PDB entry 9MDL | electron microscopy, 4.19 A resolution (low resolution: residue-level contacts below are approximate; hydrogen-bond / salt-bridge calls are withheld) | chains B and C of the 3 polymer chains in the assembly

Chain B (and C):
Name: Adp-ribosyltransferase binding component
Source organism: Clostridioides difficile R20291
Notes: chain C of this document is another copy of the same molecule, construct and numbering; everything in this record applies to it too
UniProtKB: A0A9R0BM17 (A0A9R0BM17_CLODR); residue numbers follow UniProt; this construct covers 1-876
Amino-acid sequence (876 residues; row label = number of the first residue in the row):
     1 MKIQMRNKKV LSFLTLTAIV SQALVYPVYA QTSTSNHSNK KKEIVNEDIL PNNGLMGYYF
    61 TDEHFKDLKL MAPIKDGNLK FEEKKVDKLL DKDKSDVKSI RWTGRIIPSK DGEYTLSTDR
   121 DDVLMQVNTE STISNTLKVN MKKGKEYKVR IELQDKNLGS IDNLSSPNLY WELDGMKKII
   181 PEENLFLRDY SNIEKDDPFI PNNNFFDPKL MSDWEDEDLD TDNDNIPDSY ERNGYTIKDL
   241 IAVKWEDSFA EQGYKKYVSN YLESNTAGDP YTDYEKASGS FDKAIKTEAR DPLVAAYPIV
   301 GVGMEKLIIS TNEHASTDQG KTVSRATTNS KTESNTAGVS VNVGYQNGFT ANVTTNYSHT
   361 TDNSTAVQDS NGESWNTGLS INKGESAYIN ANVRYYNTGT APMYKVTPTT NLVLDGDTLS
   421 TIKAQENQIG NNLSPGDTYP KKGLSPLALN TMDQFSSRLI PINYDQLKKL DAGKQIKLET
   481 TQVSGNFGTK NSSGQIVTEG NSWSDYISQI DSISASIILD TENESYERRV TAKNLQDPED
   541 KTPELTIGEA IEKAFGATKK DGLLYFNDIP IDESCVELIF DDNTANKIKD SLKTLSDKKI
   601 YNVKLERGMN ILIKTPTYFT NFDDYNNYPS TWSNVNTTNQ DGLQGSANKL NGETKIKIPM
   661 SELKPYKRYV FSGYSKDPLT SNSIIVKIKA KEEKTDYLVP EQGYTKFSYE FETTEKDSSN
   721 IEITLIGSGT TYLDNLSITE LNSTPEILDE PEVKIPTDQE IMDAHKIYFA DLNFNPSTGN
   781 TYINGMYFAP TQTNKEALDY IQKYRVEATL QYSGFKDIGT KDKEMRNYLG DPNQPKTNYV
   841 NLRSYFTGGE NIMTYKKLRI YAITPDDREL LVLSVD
Disordered / not traced: 1-217, 316-318, 452-456, 749-876
Bound ions: Ca2+ site 1: Asp-222, Asp-224, Glu-231, Glu-263; Ca2+ site 2: Asp-224, Glu-231; Ca2+ site 3: Asn-621, Asp-623, Ser-646, Asp-734

How chain B and chain C interact:
Residue-residue contacts - 29 pairs, chain B then chain C:
  Val-413(B) / Ser-445(C)
  Gly-416(B) / Ser-445(C)
  Gly-416(B) / Pro-446(C)
  Asp-417(B) / Lys-306(C)
  Thr-418(B) / Ser-445(C)
  Thr-418(B) / Pro-446(C)
  Thr-418(B) / Ala-448(C)
  Thr-421(B) / Thr-451(C)
  Glu-479(B) / Leu-444(C)
  Glu-479(B) / Ser-445(C)
  Thr-481(B) / Tyr-439(C)
  Gln-482(B) / Asn-427(C)
  Gln-482(B) / Ile-429(C)
  Gln-482(B) / Gly-430(C)
  Ser-504(B) / Asn-431(C)
  Asp-505(B) / Tyr-404(C)
  Asp-505(B) / Ile-496(C)
  Asp-505(B) / Thr-498(C)
  Tyr-506(B) / Gln-495(C)
  Ile-507(B) / Asn-432(C)
  Ser-508(B) / Asn-432(C)
  Ser-508(B) / Ser-434(C)
  Ser-512(B) / Ala-284(C)
  Pro-538(B) / Gln-252(C)
  Pro-538(B) / Gly-253(C)
  Glu-539(B) / Ile-237(C)
  Glu-539(B) / Lys-238(C)
  Glu-539(B) / Asp-239(C)
  Glu-539(B) / Tyr-254(C)
Also at the interface, not in a pair above, chain B (21 interface residues in all): Leu-262, Glu-263, Lys-423, Gln-509, Asp-537
Also at the interface, not in a pair above, chain C (29 interface residues in all): Leu-240, Asp-282, Lys-283, Arg-290, Asn-392

In short:
21 residues of chain B and 29 residues of chain C are in contact. The Ca2+ site 1 is built by Asp-222(B),
Asp-224(B), Glu-231(B) and Glu-263(B). Asp-224(B) and Glu-231(B) coordinate Ca2+ site 2.
Both chains are Adp-ribosyltransferase binding component (Clostridioides difficile R20291). Entry 9MDL
(Clostridioides difficile Transferase B Component Trimer) was determined by electron microscopy together with
9MDI, 9MDJ, 9MDN, 9MDP and 9MDR from the same study.
